Entry 2IVS (X-ray diffraction, 2.00 A resolution); this record covers chains A and B.

Chain A (and B):
Protein: Proto-oncogene tyrosine-protein kinase receptor ret
Source organism: Homo sapiens
Notes: EC 2.7.10.1; fragment: tyrosine kinase domain; chain B of this document is another copy of the same molecule, construct and numbering; everything in this record applies to it too
UniProt: P07949 (RET_HUMAN); numbering as in UniProt (aligned over 705-1013)
Chain sequence (314 residues; each row starts with the number of its first residue):
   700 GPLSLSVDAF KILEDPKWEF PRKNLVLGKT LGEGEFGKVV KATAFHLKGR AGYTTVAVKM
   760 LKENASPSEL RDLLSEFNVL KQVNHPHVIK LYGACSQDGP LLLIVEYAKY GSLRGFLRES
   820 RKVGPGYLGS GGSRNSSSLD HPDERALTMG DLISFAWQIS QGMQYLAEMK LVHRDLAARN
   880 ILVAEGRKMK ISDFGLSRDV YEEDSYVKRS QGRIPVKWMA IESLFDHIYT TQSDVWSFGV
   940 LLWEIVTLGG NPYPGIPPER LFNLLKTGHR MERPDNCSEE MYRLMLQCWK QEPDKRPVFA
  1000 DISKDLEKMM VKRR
Disordered / not traced: 700-712, 828-843, 1013 (chain B: 712-714, 822-843, 900-910, 1013)
Ligand contacts: 2',3'- cyclic AMP (ACK): Leu730, Gly731, Glu732, Gly733, Val738, Ala756, Lys758, Ile788, Val804, Glu805, Tyr806, Ala807, Gly810, Ser811, Leu881, Ser891, Asp892
Swiss-Prot annotation at these positions:
  - active site: Asp874 (Proton acceptor)
  - binding site (ATP): Leu730 to Val738, Lys758
  - binding site (semaxanib): Glu805 to Ala807
  - site: Asp707, Ala708 (Cleavage), Leu712, Glu713 (Breakpoint for translocation to form PCM1-RET)
  - modified residue (Phosphotyrosine): Tyr806, Tyr809, Tyr826, Tyr900, Tyr905, Tyr981
  - natural variant: Leu730 (L730I: Confers resistance to vandetanib, lenvatinib, cabozantinib and nintedanib inhibitors; L730V: Confers resistance to vandetanib, cabozantinib and nintedanib inhibitors), Glu732 (E732K: Confers resistance to cabozantinib inhibitor), Val738 (V738A: Confers resistance to vandetanib, lenvatinib, cabozantinib and nintedanib inhibitors), Glu762 (E762Q: In HSCR1), Ser765 (S765P: In HSCR1), Ser767 (S767R: In HSCR1), Glu768 (E768D: In MTC), Val778 (V778I: In a patient with renal agenesis; uncertain significance), Asn783 (N783S: In HSCR1), Leu790 (L790F: In MEN2A and MTC), Tyr791 (Y791F: In HSCR1, pheochromocytoma, MTC and MEN2A), Val804 (V804L: In MTC; V804M: In MTC), 24 further natural variant entries in UniProt
  - mutagenesis: Asp707 (D707N: Impaired cleavage by caspase-3 and loss of induced cell death), Glu734 (E734A: Enhanced protein autophosphorylation due to enhanced substrate presentation in trans), Lys758 (K758R/M: Loss of kinase activity. No effect on interaction with and dissociation from CBLC and CD2AP), Arg912 (R912A: Enhanced protein autophosphorylation due to enhanced substrate presentation in trans), Ile913 (I913A: Enhanced protein autophosphorylation due to enhanced substrate presentation in trans)
What the authors report for this chain:
  - binding site for formate: Arg873, His926
  - mutagenesis - Y905F: unchanged catalytic activity
  - conformationally variable residues (order/disorder transition): Arg770, Tyr900 to Ser909
  - contacts within the chain: Glu734-Arg912, Lys758-Glu775 (salt bridge), Asp771-Arg912 (salt bridge)
  - self-association interface (contacts with another copy of this molecule); pairs are residue here / residue on that copy: Pro766-Met918 (hydrophobic contact), Pro766-Gly911 (backbone contact), Asn763, Gln910, Phe924, His926, Phe961
  - disease-associated variants - W942C, F961L: decreased stability (proposed by the authors, not directly observed)
  - disease-associated variants - R873Q, F893L, G894S, R897Q, K907E: decreased catalytic activity (proposed by the authors, not directly observed)
  - disease-associated variants - E734K, S765P, S767R (proposed by the authors, not directly observed)
  - disease-associated variants - E762Q, R982C: unchanged stability (proposed by the authors, not directly observed)
  - disease-associated variants - P766S, E768D/A919P, L790F, Y791F, V804M/Y806C, R844L, A883F, S891A, M918T: increased signaling (citing earlier work)
  - post-translational modification sites: Tyr752, Tyr826, Tyr900, Tyr928, Tyr981
  - specificity-determining residues: Thr729, Glu734 (proposed by the authors, not directly observed)

How chain A and chain B interact:
Residue-residue contacts - 63 pairs, chain A then chain B:
  Leu760(A) with Glu958(B)
  Lys761(A) with Pro957(B)
  Glu762(A) with Lys916(B), salt bridge; Ile955(B); Pro956(B); Pro957(B)
  Asn763(A) with Arg878(B); Pro914(B); Trp917(B)
  Ala764(A) with Pro914(B); Val915(B), hydrogen bond (backbone-backbone); Pro957(B), hydrophobic
  Ser765(A) with Gly911(B); Arg912(B); Ile913(B); Val915(B)
  Pro766(A) with Gly911(B); Ile913(B); Val915(B); Met918(B), hydrophobic
  Ser767(A) with Gly911(B), hydrogen bond (backbone-backbone); Arg912(B)
  Arg770(A) with Gly911(B); His926(B)
  Pro799(A) with Pro956(B); Glu958(B)
  Leu800(A) with Glu958(B), hydrogen bond (backbone-side chain)
  Arg878(A) with Asn763(B)
  Gln910(A) with Pro701(B); Leu702(B); Pro766(B); Ser767(B); Arg770(B)
  Gly911(A) with Ser765(B); Pro766(B); Ser767(B), hydrogen bond (backbone-backbone)
  Arg912(A) with Ser765(B); Ser767(B)
  Ile913(A) with Ser765(B); Pro766(B)
  Pro914(A) with Asn763(B); Ala764(B); Ser765(B)
  Val915(A) with Ala764(B), hydrogen bond (backbone-backbone); Ser765(B); Pro766(B)
  Lys916(A) with Glu762(B)
  Trp917(A) with Asn763(B)
  Met918(A) with Pro766(B), hydrophobic
  Phe924(A) with Gly700(B), hydrogen bond (backbone-backbone); Ser703(B)
  Pro956(A) with Pro799(B)
  Pro957(A) with Lys761(B); Glu762(B)
  Glu958(A) with Val706(B); Leu760(B); Leu769(B); Gly798(B); Pro799(B); Leu800(B), hydrogen bond (side chain-backbone)
  Phe961(A) with Leu702(B), hydrophobic; Ser703(B); Leu769(B), hydrophobic
Also at the interface, not in a pair above, chain A (30 interface residues in all): Leu769, Gly798, Leu923, His926
Also at the interface, not in a pair above, chain B (34 interface residues in all): Leu923, Phe961

In short:
30 residues of chain A face 34 of chain B across their interface; the contacts include 7 hydrogen bonds and 1
salt bridge. Polar pairs include Glu762(A)-Lys916(B), Leu800(A)-Glu958(B) and Ala764(A)-Val915(B). The paper
reports a binding site for formate at Arg873(A) and His926(A); P766S, E768D/A919P and L790F of chain A, among
others, increase signaling; 19 substitutions were tested in all.
Both chains are Proto-oncogene tyrosine-protein kinase receptor ret (Homo sapiens). Entry 2IVS (Crystal
structure of non-phosphorylated RET tyrosine kinase domain) was determined by X-ray diffraction together with
2IVT, 2IVV and 2IVU from the same study.
